PDB entry 9G8S | electron microscopy, 3.96 A resolution | chains C and m of the 51 polymer chains in the assembly

== Chain C ==
Molecule: Baseplate J family protein
Organism: Clostridioides phage phiCD508
Reference sequence: J9QE72 (J9QE72_9CAUD); residues 1-378 here = UniProt positions 1-378
Amino-acid sequence (378 residues; numbered 1 to 378; the number before each row is that of its first residue):
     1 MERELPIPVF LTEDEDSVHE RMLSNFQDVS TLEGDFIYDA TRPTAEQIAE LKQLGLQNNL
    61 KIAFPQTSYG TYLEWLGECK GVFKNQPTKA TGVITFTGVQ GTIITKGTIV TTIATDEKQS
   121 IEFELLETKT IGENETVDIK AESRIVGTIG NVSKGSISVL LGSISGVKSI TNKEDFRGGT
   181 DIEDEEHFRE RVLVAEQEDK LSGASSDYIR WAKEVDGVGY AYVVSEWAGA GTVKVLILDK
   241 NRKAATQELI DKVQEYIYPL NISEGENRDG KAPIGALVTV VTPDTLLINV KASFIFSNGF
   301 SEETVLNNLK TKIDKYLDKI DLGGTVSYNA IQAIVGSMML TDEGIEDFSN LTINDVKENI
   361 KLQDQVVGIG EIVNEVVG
Not modelled in the structure: 1, 182

== Chain m ==
Molecule: XkdS-related protein
Organism: Clostridioides phage phiCD508
Reference sequence: J9QEB8 (J9QEB8_9CAUD); numbering as in UniProt (aligned over 24-148)
Amino-acid sequence (125 residues; row label = number of the first residue in the row):
    24 LDLKGSFLFD FEKGEFVKNA DGTLKKCDKV QAYKQWCQKA ILTPRYKKAA YTNIYGSEIK
    84 DLIASNLSQS AKELEITRLI KETILVHPYT KEVGEFSFNW LENSRLVEYE FDVLTIDDEN
   144 IVIDG

== How chain C and chain m interact ==
Contacting residue pairs (29):
  Gln27(C) - Lys27(m)  hydrogen bond (backbone-side chain)
  Asp28(C) - Lys27(m)
  Asp28(C) - Lys49(m)  salt bridge
  Val29(C) - Lys27(m)
  Val29(C) - Gly28(m)
  Val29(C) - Phe30(m)  hydrophobic
  Ser30(C) - Lys27(m)
  Ser30(C) - Gly28(m)  hydrogen bond (backbone-backbone)
  Ser30(C) - Ser29(m)
  Leu32(C) - His110(m)
  Glu33(C) - Trp59(m)  hydrogen bond (backbone-side chain)
  Glu33(C) - Tyr74(m)
  Glu33(C) - Thr75(m)  hydrogen bond (side chain-backbone)
  Glu33(C) - Tyr78(m)
  Gly34(C) - Trp59(m)
  Gly34(C) - Lys62(m)  hydrogen bond (backbone-side chain)
  Gly34(C) - Tyr74(m)
  Gly34(C) - Tyr78(m)
  Asp35(C) - Ser29(m)  hydrogen bond
  Asp35(C) - Trp59(m)
  Phe36(C) - Phe30(m)
  Phe36(C) - Phe32(m)  hydrophobic
  Phe36(C) - Phe39(m)  hydrophobic
  Tyr38(C) - Ala73(m)
  Tyr38(C) - Tyr74(m)  hydrophobic
  Asp39(C) - Lys62(m)  salt bridge
  Asp39(C) - Tyr74(m)  hydrogen bond
  Arg42(C) - Ala73(m)
  Glu46(C) - Ala72(m)
Interface residues without a listed pair, chain C (15 interface residues in all): Ile37, Pro43
Interface residues without a listed pair, chain m (17 interface residues in all): Leu26, Pro111

== Summary ==
Chain C and chain m form an interface of 15 and 17 residues respectively, with 7 hydrogen bonds and 2 salt
bridges. Among the polar pairs are Asp28(C)-Lys49(m), Asp39(C)-Lys62(m) and Gln27(C)-Lys27(m).
Here chain C is Baseplate J family protein and chain m is XkdS-related protein, both from Clostridioides phage
phiCD508. Entry 9G8S (C3 reconstruction of extended phiCD508 needle) was determined by electron microscopy,
deposited together with 9GB0, 9GB1, 9GB2, 9GB5 and 9GB7.
